Entry 7FE3 (X-ray diffraction, 1.54 A resolution); this record covers chains A and B of the 3 polymer chains in the assembly.

# Chain A (and B)
Protein: Candidate alpha glycoside phosphorylase Glycoside hydrolase family 65
Organism: Flavobacterium johnsoniae (strain ATCC 17061 / DSM 2064 / JCM 8514 / NBRC 14942 / NCIMB 11054 / UW101)
Notes: chain B of this document is another copy of the same molecule, construct and numbering; everything in this record applies to it too
UniProtKB: A5FBJ5 (A5FBJ5_FLAJ1); residues 24-681 here correspond to UniProt positions 11-668 (UniProt number = residue number - 13)
Amino-acid sequence (678 residues; numbered 4 to 681; the number before each row is that of its first residue):
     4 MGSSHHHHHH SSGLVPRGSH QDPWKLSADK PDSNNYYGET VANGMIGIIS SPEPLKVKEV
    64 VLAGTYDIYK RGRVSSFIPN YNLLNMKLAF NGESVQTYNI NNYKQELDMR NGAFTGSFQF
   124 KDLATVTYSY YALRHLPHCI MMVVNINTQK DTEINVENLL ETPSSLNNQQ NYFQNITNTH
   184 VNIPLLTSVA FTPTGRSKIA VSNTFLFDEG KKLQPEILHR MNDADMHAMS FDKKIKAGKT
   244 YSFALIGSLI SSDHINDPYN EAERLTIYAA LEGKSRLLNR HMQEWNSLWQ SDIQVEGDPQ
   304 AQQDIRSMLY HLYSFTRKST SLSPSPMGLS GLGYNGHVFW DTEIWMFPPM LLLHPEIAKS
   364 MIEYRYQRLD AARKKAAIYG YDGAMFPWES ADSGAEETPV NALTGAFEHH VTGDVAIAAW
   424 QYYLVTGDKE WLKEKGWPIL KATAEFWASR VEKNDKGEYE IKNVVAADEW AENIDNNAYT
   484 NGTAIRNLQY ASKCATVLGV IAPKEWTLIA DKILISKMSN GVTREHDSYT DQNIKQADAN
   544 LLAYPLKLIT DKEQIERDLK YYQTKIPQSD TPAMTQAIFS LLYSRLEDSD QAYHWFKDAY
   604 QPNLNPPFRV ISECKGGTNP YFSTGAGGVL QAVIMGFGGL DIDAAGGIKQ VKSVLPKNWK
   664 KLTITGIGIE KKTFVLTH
Not modelled in the structure: 4-22
Construct notes: initiating methionine (4); expression tag (5-23)
What the authors report for this chain:
  - mutagenesis - E472Q (<0.1% of wild type), E616Q (<0.1% of wild type): abolished catalytic activity on kojibiose
  - self-association interface (contacts with another copy of this molecule): I71 to S78
  - specificity-determining residues: W391, E392 (by similarity / conservation)

# Interface between chain A and chain B
Contacting residue pairs (40; chain A residue first):
  R76(A) - Q177(B)
  R76(A) - Y262(B)  hydrogen bond
  R76(A) - N263(B)  hydrogen bond
  R76(A) - E266(B)  salt bridge
  V77(A) - N263(B)
  A380(A) - P140(B)
  I381(A) - L139(B)
  I381(A) - P140(B)
  I381(A) - I258(B)  hydrophobic
  I381(A) - L268(B)  hydrophobic
  Y382(A) - L139(B)
  Y382(A) - E264(B)  hydrogen bond
  Y382(A) - R267(B)
  Y382(A) - L268(B)  hydrophobic
  Y382(A) - Y271(B)  hydrophobic
  G383(A) - H138(B)
  G383(A) - L139(B)
  G383(A) - R283(B)  hydrogen bond (backbone-side chain)
  Y384(A) - Y271(B)
  Y384(A) - R283(B)  hydrogen bond
  S396(A) - N259(B)  hydrogen bond
  A398(A) - N259(B)
  E399(A) - R267(B)
  E400(A) - R267(B)
  T401(A) - R267(B)  hydrogen bond (backbone-side chain)
  V403(A) - N263(B)
  V403(A) - E266(B)
  V403(A) - I270(B)
  L406(A) - N181(B)
  L406(A) - I270(B)  hydrophobic
  L406(A) - L274(B)  hydrophobic
  A409(A) - Y271(B)
  F410(A) - Y271(B)  hydrophobic
  F410(A) - L274(B)  hydrophobic
  E455(A) - R279(B)  salt bridge
  K465(A) - R279(B)  hydrogen bond (backbone-side chain)
  N466(A) - L274(B)  hydrogen bond (side chain-backbone)
  N466(A) - E275(B)  hydrogen bond
  N466(A) - R279(B)
  E475(A) - N181(B)
Interface residues without a listed pair, chain A (24 interface residues in all): N404, G408, R453, N476
Interface residues without a listed pair, chain B (23 interface residues in all): H141, I179, I253, H257

# In short
24 residues of chain A face 23 of chain B across their interface; the contacts include 10 hydrogen bonds and 2
salt bridges. Polar pairs include R76(A)-E266(B), E455(A)-R279(B) and R76(A)-Y262(B). The paper reports that
E472Q and E616Q of chain A abolish catalytic activity on kojibiose; specificity determinants W391(A) and
E392(A).
Both chains are Candidate alpha glycoside phosphorylase Glycoside hydrolase family 65 (Flavobacterium
johnsoniae (strain ATCC 17061 / DSM 2064 / JCM 8514 / NBRC 14942 / NCIMB 11054 / UW101)). Entry 7FE3 (Crystal
structure of GH65 alpha-1,2-glucosidase from Flavobacterium johnsoniae) was determined by X-ray diffraction
together with 7FE4 from the same study.
